PDB entry 3LW5 | X-ray diffraction, 3.30 A resolution | chains C and D of the 18 polymer chains in the assembly

== Chain C ==
Name: Photosystem I iron-sulfur center
From: Pisum sativum
UniProt: P10793 (PSAC_PEA); residues 1-81 here = UniProt positions 1-81
Chain sequence (81 residues; each row starts with the number of its first residue):
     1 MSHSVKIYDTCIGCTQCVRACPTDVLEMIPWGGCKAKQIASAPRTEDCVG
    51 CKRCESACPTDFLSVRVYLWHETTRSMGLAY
Bound ions: 4Fe-4S cluster Fe site 1 near C51 (its only coordinating residue here); 4Fe-4S cluster Fe site 2: C58, P59
Small-molecule neighbours:
  - 4Fe-4S cluster (SF4), molecule 1: I7, Y8, D9, C11, I12, G13, C14, C17, V18, A40, A57, C58, P59
  - 4Fe-4S cluster (SF4), molecule 2: C21, P22, D24, V49, G50, C51, K52, C54
UniProt features mapped onto this chain:
  - binding site ([4Fe-4S] cluster): C11, C14, C17, C21, C48, C51, C54, C58

== Chain D ==
Name: Putative uncharacterized protein
From: Pisum sativum
Chain sequence (138 residues; numbered 73 to 210; the number before each row is that of its first residue):
    73 ELDPNTPSPIFGGSTGGLLRKAQVEEFYVITWDSPKEQIFEMPTGGAAIM
   123 REGPNLLKLARKEQCLALGTRLRSKYKIKYQFYRVFPNGEVQYLHPKDGV
   173 YPEKVNAGRQGVGQNFRSIGKNVSPIEVKFTGKQPYDL

== How chain C and chain D interact ==
Pairs across the interface - 32 pairs, chain C then chain D:
  M1(C) - Y208(D)
  K6(C) - Q186(D)
  K6(C) - I191(D)
  Y8(C) - I191(D)  hydrophobic
  R19(C) - E175(D)  salt bridge
  T23(C) - L138(D)
  T23(C) - F154(D)
  V25(C) - P174(D)
  L26(C) - P174(D)  hydrophobic
  L26(C) - R181(D)
  E27(C) - E175(D)  hydrogen bond (backbone-backbone)
  M28(C) - E175(D)
  M28(C) - K176(D)
  M28(C) - V177(D)  hydrogen bond (side chain-backbone)
  I29(C) - G180(D)
  A40(C) - V184(D)
  S41(C) - G185(D)
  A42(C) - Q182(D)
  A42(C) - G183(D)
  P43(C) - Q182(D)
  R44(C) - R181(D)
  R44(C) - Q182(D)  hydrogen bond (backbone-side chain)
  D47(C) - K134(D)  salt bridge
  D47(C) - L166(D)
  F62(C) - I191(D)  hydrophobic
  F62(C) - G192(D)
  T74(C) - E97(D)
  R75(C) - Y100(D)  hydrogen bond
  R75(C) - K134(D)
  R75(C) - Q164(D)  hydrogen bond
  A80(C) - R133(D)
  Y81(C) - L91(D)  hydrophobic
Also at the interface, not in a pair above, chain C (24 interface residues in all): P22, P30, T45
Also at the interface, not in a pair above, chain D (30 interface residues in all): K93, A132, E135, R156, K169, A179, N187

== Overview ==
Chain C and chain D form an interface of 24 and 30 residues respectively, with 5 hydrogen bonds and 2 salt
bridges. Among the polar pairs are R19(C)-E175(D), D47(C)-K134(D) and M28(C)-V177(D). Chain C binds 4Fe-4S
cluster. From UniProt: 8 [4Fe-4S] cluster-binding residues on chain C.
Here chain C is Photosystem I iron-sulfur center and chain D is Putative uncharacterized protein, both from
Pisum sativum. Entry 3LW5 (Improved model of plant photosystem I) was determined by X-ray diffraction,
deposited together with 2WSC, 2WSE and 2WSF.
